1MX4 - chain A; structure by X-ray diffraction, 2.00 A resolution.

Chain A:
Protein: Cyclin-dependent kinase 6 inhibitor
Organism: Homo sapiens
Reference sequence: P42773 (CDN2C_HUMAN); residues 1-168 here = UniProt positions 1-168
Sequence (168 residues; row label = number of the first residue in the row):
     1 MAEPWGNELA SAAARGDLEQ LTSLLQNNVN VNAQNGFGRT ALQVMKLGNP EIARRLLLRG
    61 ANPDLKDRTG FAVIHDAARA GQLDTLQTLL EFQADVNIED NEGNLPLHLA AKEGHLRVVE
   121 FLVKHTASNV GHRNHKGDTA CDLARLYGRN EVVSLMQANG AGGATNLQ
Not modelled in the structure: 1-4, 161-168
Differences from the reference sequence: engineered mutation Q82 (Phe in P42773)
UniProt features mapped onto this chain:
  - natural variant: A72 (A72P: In breast cancer)

Overview:
Chain A is Cyclin-dependent kinase 6 inhibitor (Homo sapiens); the structure, Structure of p18INK4c (F82Q),
was determined by X-ray diffraction (same publication as 1MX2 and 1MX6).
